7VCU - chains F and G of the 12 polymer chains in the assembly; structure by electron microscopy, 3.15 A resolution.

Chain F (and G):
Protein: Transitional endoplasmic reticulum ATPase
From: Homo sapiens
Notes: EC 3.6.4.6; chain G of this document is another copy of the same molecule, construct and numbering; everything in this record applies to it too
Reference sequence: P55072 (TERA_HUMAN); residue numbers follow UniProt; this construct covers 1-806
Sequence (812 residues; numbered 1 to 812; the number before each row is that of its first residue):
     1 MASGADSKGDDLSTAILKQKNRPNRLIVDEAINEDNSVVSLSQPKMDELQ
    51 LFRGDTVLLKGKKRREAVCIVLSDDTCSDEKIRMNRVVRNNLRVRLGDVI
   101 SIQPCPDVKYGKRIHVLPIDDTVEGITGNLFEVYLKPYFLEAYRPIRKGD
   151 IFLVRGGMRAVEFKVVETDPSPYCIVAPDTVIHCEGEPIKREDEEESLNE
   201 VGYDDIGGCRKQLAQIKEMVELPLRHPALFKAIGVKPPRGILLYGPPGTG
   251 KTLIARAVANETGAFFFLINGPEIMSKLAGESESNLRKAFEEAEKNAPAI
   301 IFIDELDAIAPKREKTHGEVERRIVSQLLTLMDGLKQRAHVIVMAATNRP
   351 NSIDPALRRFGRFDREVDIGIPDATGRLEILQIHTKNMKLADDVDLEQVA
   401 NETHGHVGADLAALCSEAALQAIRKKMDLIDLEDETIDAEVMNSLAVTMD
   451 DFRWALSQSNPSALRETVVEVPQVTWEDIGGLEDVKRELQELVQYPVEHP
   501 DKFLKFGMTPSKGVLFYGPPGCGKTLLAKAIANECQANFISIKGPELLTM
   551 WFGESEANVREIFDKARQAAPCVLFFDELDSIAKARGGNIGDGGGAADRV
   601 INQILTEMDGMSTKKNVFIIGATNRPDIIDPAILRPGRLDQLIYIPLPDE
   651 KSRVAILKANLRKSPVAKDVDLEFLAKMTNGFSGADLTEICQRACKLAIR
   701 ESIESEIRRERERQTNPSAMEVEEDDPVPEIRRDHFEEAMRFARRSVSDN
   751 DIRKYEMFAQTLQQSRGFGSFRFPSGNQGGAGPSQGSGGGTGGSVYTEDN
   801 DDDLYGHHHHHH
Disordered / not traced: 1-20, 778-812
Differences from the reference sequence: expression tag (807-812)
UniProt features mapped onto this chain:
  - region: Thr797 to Gly806 (Interaction with UBXN6)
  - motif: Asp802 to Gly806 (PIM motif)
  - binding site (ATP): Pro247 to Leu253, Asn348, His384, Gly521 to Leu526
  - modified residue: Ala2 (N-acetylalanine), Ser3 (Phosphoserine), Ser7 (Phosphoserine), Ser13 (Phosphoserine), Ser37 (Phosphoserine), Lys315 (N6,N6,N6-trimethyllysine), Thr436 (Phosphothreonine), Ser462 (Phosphoserine), Lys502 (N6-acetyllysine), Lys505 (N6-acetyllysine), Lys668 (N6-acetyllysine), Ser702 (Phosphoserine), Lys754 (N6-acetyllysine), Ser770 (Phosphoserine), Ser775 (Phosphoserine), Ser787 (Phosphoserine), Tyr805 (Phosphotyrosine)
  - cross-link (Glycyl lysine isopeptide (Lys-Gly)): Lys8 (interchain with G-Cter in SUMO2), Lys18 (interchain with G-Cter in SUMO2)
  - natural variant: Arg95 (R95G: In IBMPFD1), Gly97 (G97E: In CMT2Y), Ile126 (I126F: In IBMPFD1; uncertain significance), Arg155 (R155C: In IBMPFD1; R155H: In FTDALS6 and IBMPFD1; R155L: In IBMPFD1; R155P: In IBMPFD1; R155S: In IBMPFD1), Arg159 (R159G: In FTDALS6; R159H: In IBMPFD1), Ala160 (A160T: In IBMPFD1; uncertain significance), Glu185 (E185K: In CMT2Y), Arg191 (R191Q: In FTDALS6 and IBMPFD1), Leu198 (L198W: In IBMPFD1), Ala232 (A232E: In IBMPFD1), Ile254 (I254F: In IBMPFD1; uncertain significance), Ile369 (I369T: In IBMPFD1; uncertain significance), 2 further natural variant entries in UniProt
  - mutagenesis: Phe52 to Asp55 (Abolishes interaction with NPLOC4; when associated with A-110), Arg53 (R53A: Minor effect on affinity for ATP and ADP), Arg86 (R86A: Strongly increased affinity for ATP. Strongly reduced affinity for ADP), Tyr110 (Y110A: Abolishes interaction with NPLOC4; when associated with 52-A--A-55), Arg113 to His115 (Severely reduced binding to DERL1), Phe131 (F131R: Severely reduced binding to DERL1), Leu140 (L140D: Severely reduced binding to DERL1), Asp179 (D179R: No effect on binding to DERL1), His183 (H183W: Severely reduced binding to DERL1), Lys251 (K251Q: Impairs ERAD degradation of HMGCR and does not inhibit interaction with RHBDD1; when associated with Q-524), Glu305 (E305Q: Defect in ubiquitin-dependent protein degradation by the proteasome; when associated with Q-578), Lys312 (K312A: Does not affect methylation by VCPKMT), 8 further mutagenesis entries in UniProt
Reported in the primary citation:
  - mutagenesis - E578A: decreased catalytic activity
  - mutagenesis - E305A/E578A: abolished catalytic activity

Interface between chain F and chain G:
Residue-residue contacts (7; chain F residue first):
  Lys677(F) with Met678(G)
  Met678(F) with Lys677(G); Met678(G), hydrophobic
  Arg745(F) with Asp749(G), salt bridge
  Ser748(F) with Asp749(G)
  Asp749(F) with Arg745(G), salt bridge
  Asn750(F) with Asn750(G)
Other interface residues (no listed pair), chain G (7 interface residues in all): Phe674, Ser748

Summary:
Chain F and chain G form an interface of 6 and 7 residues respectively, with 2 salt bridges. Its one
salt-bridged contact is Arg745(F)-Asp749(G). Curated annotation (UniProt) lists 15 ATP-binding residues and 24
mutagenesis sites on chain F. From the paper: E578A of chain F reduces catalytic activity; E305A/E578A of
chain F abolish catalytic activity.
Chain F and chain G are both Transitional endoplasmic reticulum ATPase (Homo sapiens); the structure, Human
p97 double hexamer conformer I with D1-ATPgammaS and D2-ADP bound, was determined by electron microscopy,
deposited together with 7VCS, 7VCT, 7VCV and 7VCX.
